9F61 - chains 3A and 3E of the 12 polymer chains in the assembly; structure by electron microscopy, 2.55 A resolution.

[Chain 3A]
Protein: Cytochrome c oxidase subunit 1
Source organism: Chlamydomonas reinhardtii
Notes: EC 7.1.1.9
Reference sequence: P08681 (COX1_CHLRE); residue numbers follow UniProt; this construct covers 1-505
Amino-acid sequence (505 residues; numbered 1 to 505; the number before each row is that of its first residue):
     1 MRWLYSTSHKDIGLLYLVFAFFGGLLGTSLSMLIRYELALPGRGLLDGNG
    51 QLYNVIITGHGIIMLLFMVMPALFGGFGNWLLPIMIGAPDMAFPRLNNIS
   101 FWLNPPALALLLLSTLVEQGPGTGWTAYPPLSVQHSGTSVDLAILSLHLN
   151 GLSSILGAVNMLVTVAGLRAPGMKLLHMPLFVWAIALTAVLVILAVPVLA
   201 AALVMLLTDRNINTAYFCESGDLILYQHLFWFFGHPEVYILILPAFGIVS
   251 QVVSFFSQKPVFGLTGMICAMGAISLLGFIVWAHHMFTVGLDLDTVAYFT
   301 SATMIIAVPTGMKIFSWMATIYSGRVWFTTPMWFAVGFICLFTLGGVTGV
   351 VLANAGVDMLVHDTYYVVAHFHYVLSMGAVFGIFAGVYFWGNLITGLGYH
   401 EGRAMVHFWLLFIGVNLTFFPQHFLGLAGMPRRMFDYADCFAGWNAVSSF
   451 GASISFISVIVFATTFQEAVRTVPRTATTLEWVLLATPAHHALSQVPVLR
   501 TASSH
Unresolved in the structure: 505
Swiss-Prot annotation at these positions:
  - binding site (Ca(2+)): Glu37, Gly42
  - binding site (Fe(II)-heme a): His60, His372
  - binding site (Cu cation): His235, Tyr239, His284, His285
  - binding site (O2): Tyr239
  - binding site (Mg(2+)): His362, Asp363
  - binding site (heme a3): His370
  - cross-link: His235 to Tyr239 (1'-histidyl-3'-tyrosine (His-Tyr))
Ion coordination: Cu ion: His235, His284, His285; Mg2+: Asp363 (shared with 1 residue of chain 3C); heme a Fe site 1 near His370 (its only coordinating residue here); heme a Fe site 2 near His372 (its only coordinating residue here)
Residues lining bound ligands:
  - heme a (HEA), molecule 1: Leu17, Ala20, Phe21, Gly24, Thr28, Ser31, Ile34, Arg35, Tyr53, Ile57, Thr58, His60, Gly61, Met64, Leu65, Met68, Val69, Ala72, Gly124, Trp125, Tyr365, Val368, Phe371, His372, Leu375, Ser376, Val380, Ile383, Phe384, Val387, Leu411, Val415, Thr418, Phe419, Gln422, Arg432, Arg433, Met434, Ala452, Val459, Phe462
  - heme a (HEA), molecule 2: Trp125, Trp231, Val238, Tyr239, Ile242, His284, His285, Thr303, Ile306, Ala307, Thr310, Gly311, Ile314, Phe342, Thr343, Gly346, Val347, Gly349, Val350, Leu352, Ala353, Asp358, His362, Val367, His370, Phe371, Val374, Leu375, Arg432
  - phosphatidylcholine (PC7; (7S)-4-hydroxy-N,N,N-trimethyl-9-oxo-7-[(palmitoyloxy)methyl]-3,5,8-trioxa-4-phosphahexacosan-1-aminium 4-oxide): His228, Trp282, Leu291, Asp292, Thr295, Phe299
  - phosphatidylglycerol (PGT; (1S)-2-{[{[(2R)-2,3-dihydroxypropyl]oxy}(hydroxy)phosphoryl]oxy}-1-[(palmitoyloxy)methyl]ethyl stearate): Ala92, Phe93, Pro94, Arg95, Leu96, Ile99, Leu152, Leu156
  - phosphatidylethanolamine (PTY), molecule 1: Leu145, His148, Val204, Leu207, Ile212
  - phosphatidylethanolamine (PTY), molecule 2: Leu344, Val347, Thr348, Phe420, His423, Phe424, Leu427

[Chain 3E]
Protein: Cox5b
Source organism: Chlamydomonas reinhardtii
Reference sequence: A8HRZ4 (A8HRZ4_CHLRE); residues -61 to 113 here correspond to UniProt positions 1-175 (UniProt number = residue number + 62)
Amino-acid sequence (175 residues; row label = number of the first residue in the row; numbers below 1 keep their minus sign (Met-61 is residue -61)):
   -61 MNRLGALSGLLARAARTCSRRWATAASGVPAELSAVGIVGQEFAAQARSL
   -11 HTSLTTCQGAPAEAKPSALSAEPPRKYRPLGDKELWHEAWMYEDKFGTEE
    39 DPIIVPSLEAERIIGVTDPEDETLVVWGILKDGEPPRQFVENGEFYVLKH
    89 VEYIKKVGDVLEAIEGGADKAKIAK
Unresolved in the structure: -61 to 14, 105-113

[Chain 3A / chain 3E interface]
Contacting residue pairs - 65 pairs, chain 3A then chain 3E:
  Pro171(3A) with His25(3E); Met29(3E)
  Leu176(3A) with Thr61(3E)
  His177(3A) with Glu60(3E), salt bridge; Val63(3E)
  Pro260(3A) with Leu62(3E), hydrophobic
  Pro474(3A) with Ile67(3E)
  Arg475(3A) with Gly66(3E); Ile67(3E), hydrogen bond (side chain-backbone); Lys69(3E); Glu72(3E), salt bridge; Arg75(3E)
  Thr476(3A) with Trp65(3E); Gly66(3E); Phe77(3E)
  Ala477(3A) with Val64(3E); Trp65(3E), hydrogen bond (backbone-backbone)
  Thr478(3A) with Val63(3E); Trp65(3E)
  Thr479(3A) with Trp65(3E)
  Leu480(3A) with Ile51(3E), hydrophobic; Trp65(3E), hydrophobic
  Val483(3A) with Ile51(3E), hydrophobic; Trp65(3E); Ile67(3E)
  Leu484(3A) with Ile51(3E), hydrophobic
  Ser494(3A) with Glu47(3E), hydrogen bond
  Gln495(3A) with Ser45(3E), hydrogen bond; Leu46(3E), hydrogen bond (side chain-backbone); Glu47(3E); Glu49(3E); Arg50(3E)
  Val496(3A) with Arg50(3E), hydrogen bond (backbone-side chain)
  Pro497(3A) with Ile51(3E)
  Val498(3A) with Trp28(3E), hydrophobic; Met29(3E), hydrophobic; Ile52(3E); Gly53(3E), hydrogen bond (backbone-backbone); Trp65(3E)
  Leu499(3A) with Met29(3E); Gly53(3E); Thr55(3E); Val63(3E), hydrophobic
  Arg500(3A) with Arg16(3E); Trp28(3E), hydrogen bond (side chain-backbone); Met29(3E), hydrogen bond (side chain-backbone); Glu31(3E); Lys33(3E), hydrogen bond (side chain-backbone); Ile41(3E); Gly53(3E), hydrogen bond (backbone-backbone); Val54(3E); Thr55(3E); Glu82(3E), salt bridge; Tyr84(3E)
  Thr501(3A) with Arg16(3E), hydrogen bond (backbone-side chain); Thr55(3E); Glu60(3E)
  Ala502(3A) with Thr55(3E); Glu82(3E)
  Ser503(3A) with Arg16(3E), hydrogen bond; Glu31(3E); Lys33(3E), hydrogen bond (side chain-backbone); Phe34(3E); Glu82(3E), hydrogen bond (backbone-side chain)
  Ser504(3A) with Phe34(3E)
Also at the interface, not in a pair above, chain 3A (27 interface residues in all): Gly172, Met173, Leu264
Also at the interface, not in a pair above, chain 3E (34 interface residues in all): Tyr30, Ile92

[In short]
Chain 3A and chain 3E form an interface of 27 and 34 residues respectively, with 15 hydrogen bonds and 3 salt
bridges. Among the polar pairs are His177(3A)-Glu60(3E), Arg475(3A)-Glu72(3E) and Arg500(3A)-Glu82(3E).
Ligands of chain 3A: heme a, phosphatidylcholine, phosphatidylglycerol and phosphatidylethanolamine.
Chain 3A is Cytochrome c oxidase subunit 1 and chain 3E is Cox5b, both from Chlamydomonas reinhardtii; the
structure, Structure of the Chlamydomonas reinhardtii respiratory complex IV from respiratory supercomplex,
was determined by electron microscopy, deposited together with 9F5X, 9F5Y, 9F5Z, 9F60 and 9F62.
